PDB entry 2O7D | X-ray diffraction, 1.90 A resolution | chains B and D of the 4 polymer chains in the assembly

[Chain B (and D)]
Molecule: Putative histidine ammonia-lyase
From: Rhodobacter sphaeroides
Notes: EC 4.3.1.-; fragment: Tyrosine ammonia-lyase; chain D of this document is another copy of the same molecule, construct and numbering; everything in this record applies to it too
UniProt: Q3IWB0 (Q3IWB0_RHOS4); aligned to UniProt positions 1-523 over residues 1-523
Amino-acid sequence (521 residues; row label = number of the first residue in the row; note: 2 numbers in that range are skipped by the numbering (no residue carries them; nothing is unmodelled there)):
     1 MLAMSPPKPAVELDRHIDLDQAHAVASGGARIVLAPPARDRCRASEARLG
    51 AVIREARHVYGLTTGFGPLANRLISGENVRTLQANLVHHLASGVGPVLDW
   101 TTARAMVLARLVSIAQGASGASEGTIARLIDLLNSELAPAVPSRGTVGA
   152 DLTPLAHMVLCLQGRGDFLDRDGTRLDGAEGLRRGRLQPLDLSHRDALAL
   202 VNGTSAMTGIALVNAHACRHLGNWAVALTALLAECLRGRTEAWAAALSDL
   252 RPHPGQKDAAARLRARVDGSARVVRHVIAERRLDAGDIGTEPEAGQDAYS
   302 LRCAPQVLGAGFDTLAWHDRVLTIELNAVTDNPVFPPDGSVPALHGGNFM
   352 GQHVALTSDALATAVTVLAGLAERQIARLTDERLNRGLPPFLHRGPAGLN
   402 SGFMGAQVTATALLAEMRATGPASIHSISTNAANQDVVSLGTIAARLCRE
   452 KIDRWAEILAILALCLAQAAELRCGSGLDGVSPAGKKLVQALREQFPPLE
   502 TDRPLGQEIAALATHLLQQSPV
Unresolved in the structure: 1-6 (chain D: 1-7)
Modified residues: A149 ({2-[(1S)-1-aminoethyl]-4-methylidene-5-oxo-4,5-dihydro-1H-imidazol-1-yl}acetic acid; MDO)
Glycans and other covalent adducts: covalent link A149-D152
Residues lining bound ligands:
  - caffeic acid (DHC), molecule 1: Y60, F66, G67, L86, H89, L90, A149, L153, N333, F350, N432, N435, Q436
  - caffeic acid (DHC), molecule 2: Q297, Y300, R303
  - caffeic acid (DHC), molecule 3: M405, G406, V409
From the paper describing this entry:
  - binding site for caffeic acid: H89
  - specificity-determining residues: H89
  - catalytic residues: Y60 (citing earlier work)
  - mutagenesis - H89F: abolished catalytic activity on L-Tyr
  - mutagenesis - H89F (17-fold): increased catalytic activity on L-Phe
  - catalytic residues: N203 (proposed by the authors, not directly observed)

[Chain B / chain D interface]
Pairs across the interface (4):
  R384(B) - R384(D)
  R384(B) - L385(D)
  L385(B) - R384(D)
  H427(B) - H427(D)
Also at the interface, not in a pair above, chain B (4 interface residues in all): R419
Also at the interface, not in a pair above, chain D (4 interface residues in all): R419

[Summary]
The chain B/chain D interface involves 4 residues from each chain. Ligands of chain B: 3 copies of caffeic
acid. The paper reports catalytic residues Y60(B) and N203(B); H89F of chain B abolishes catalytic activity on
L-Tyr.
Chain B and chain D are both Putative histidine ammonia-lyase (Rhodobacter sphaeroides); the structure,
Tyrosine ammonia-lyase from Rhodobacter sphaeroides, complexed with caffeate, was determined by X-ray
diffraction, deposited together with 2O6Y, 2O78, 2O7B and 2O7F.
